PDB entry 3GGW | X-ray diffraction, 1.70 A resolution | chains A and B of the 3 polymer chains in the assembly

== Chain A ==
Molecule: Fab F22-4 light chain
Source organism: Mus musculus
Notes: antibody fragment or engineered binder
Amino-acid sequence (219 residues; row label = number of the first residue in the row; a row labelled like 27A-27E holds insertion residues (27A, then the next letters in order)):
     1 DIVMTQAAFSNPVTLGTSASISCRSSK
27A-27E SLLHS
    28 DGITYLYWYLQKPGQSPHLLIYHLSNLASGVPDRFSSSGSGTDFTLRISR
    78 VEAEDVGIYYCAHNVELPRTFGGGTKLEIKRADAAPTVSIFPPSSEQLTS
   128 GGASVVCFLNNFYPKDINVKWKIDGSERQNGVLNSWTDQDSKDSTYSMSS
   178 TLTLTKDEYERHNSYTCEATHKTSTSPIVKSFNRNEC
Unresolved in the structure: 214
Cystine bridges: Cys-23/Cys-88, Cys-134/Cys-194

== Chain B ==
Molecule: Fab F22-4 heavy chain
Source organism: Mus musculus
Notes: antibody fragment or engineered binder
Amino-acid sequence (217 residues; row label = number of the first residue in the row; note: 6 numbers in that range are skipped by the numbering (no residue carries them; nothing is unmodelled there); a row labelled like 52A-52C holds insertion residues (52A, then the next letters in order)):
     1 EVKVEESGGGLVQPGGSMKISCVVSGLTFSNYWMSWVRQSPEKGLEWVAE
    51 IR
52A-52C LKS
    53 DNYATYYAESVKGKFTISRDDSKSRLYLQM
82A-82C NNL
    83 RTEDTGIYYCFLPM
   101 DYWGQGTSVTVSSAKTTPPSVYPLAPG
   130 SAAQTNSMVTLGCLVKGYFPEPVTVTWNSGSLSSGVHTFPAVLQSDLYTL
   180 SSSVTVPSSTWPSETVTCNVAHPASSTKVDKKIVPRDC
Unresolved in the structure: 127, 130-135, 215-217
Cystine bridges: Cys-22/Cys-92, Cys-142/Cys-197

== How chain A and chain B interact ==
Pairs across the interface (60; chain A residue first):
  Tyr-34(A) with Met-96(B), hydrophobic
  Tyr-36(A) with Phe-93(B); Met-96(B), hydrogen bond (side chain-backbone); Trp-103(B)
  Gln-38(A) with Gln-39(B), hydrogen bond; Tyr-91(B), hydrogen bond
  Gln-42(A) with Tyr-91(B)
  Ser-43(A) with Tyr-91(B); Trp-103(B); Gly-104(B), hydrogen bond (side chain-backbone)
  Pro-44(A) with Trp-103(B)
  Leu-46(A) with Met-96(B); Asp-101(B)
  Tyr-87(A) with Gln-39(B), hydrogen bond; Leu-45(B), hydrophobic
  His-90(A) with Met-96(B)
  Asn-91(A) with Met-96(B)
  Leu-94(A) with Trp-47(B), hydrophobic; Tyr-58(B), hydrophobic
  Pro-95(A) with Trp-47(B), hydrophobic
  Arg-96(A) with Trp-33(B); Trp-47(B); Glu-50(B), salt bridge; Pro-95(B); Met-96(B)
  Phe-98(A) with Leu-45(B); Trp-103(B), hydrophobic
  Ser-116(A) with Thr-139(B)
  Phe-118(A) with Leu-124(B); Ala-125(B); Pro-126(B); Thr-139(B)
  Ser-121(A) with Tyr-122(B); Pro-123(B)
  Glu-123(A) with Tyr-122(B); Pro-123(B); Lys-210(B), salt bridge
  Gln-124(A) with Tyr-122(B); Lys-145(B)
  Ser-131(A) with Leu-143(B); Lys-145(B)
  Phe-135(A) with Leu-124(B), hydrophobic; Phe-168(B), hydrophobic; Ser-180(B); Ser-181(B); Ser-182(B)
  Asn-137(A) with His-166(B); Phe-168(B); Ser-182(B), hydrogen bond
  Asn-138(A) with His-166(B), hydrogen bond
  Leu-160(A) with Val-171(B), hydrophobic; Gln-173(B)
  Ser-162(A) with Phe-168(B); Pro-169(B), hydrogen bond (side chain-backbone)
  Trp-163(A) with Pro-169(B)
  Thr-164(A) with Phe-168(B)
  Ser-174(A) with His-166(B), hydrogen bond; Phe-168(B)
  Met-175(A) with Phe-168(B)
  Ser-176(A) with Phe-168(B)
Interface residues without a listed pair, chain A (36 interface residues in all): Ala-89, Pro-119, Ser-127, Val-133, Asp-167, Thr-180
Interface residues without a listed pair, chain B (35 interface residues in all): Val-37, Arg-52, Leu-140, Gly-141, Thr-167

== Summary ==
36 residues of chain A face 35 of chain B across their interface, with 9 hydrogen bonds and 2 salt bridges.
Polar pairs include Arg-96(A)/Glu-50(B), Glu-123(A)/Lys-210(B) and Tyr-36(A)/Met-96(B).
Chain A is Fab F22-4 light chain and chain B is Fab F22-4 heavy chain, both from Mus musculus; the structure,
Crystal Structure of FAB F22-4 in complex with a Carbohydrate-mimetic peptide, was determined by X-ray
diffraction.
